Entry 9OGT (electron microscopy, 3.00 A resolution); this record covers chains H and L of the 18 polymer chains in the assembly.

[Chain H]
Protein: 3BNC117 Fab heavy chain
Organism: Homo sapiens
Notes: antibody fragment or engineered binder
Sequence (226 residues; each row starts with the number of its first residue):
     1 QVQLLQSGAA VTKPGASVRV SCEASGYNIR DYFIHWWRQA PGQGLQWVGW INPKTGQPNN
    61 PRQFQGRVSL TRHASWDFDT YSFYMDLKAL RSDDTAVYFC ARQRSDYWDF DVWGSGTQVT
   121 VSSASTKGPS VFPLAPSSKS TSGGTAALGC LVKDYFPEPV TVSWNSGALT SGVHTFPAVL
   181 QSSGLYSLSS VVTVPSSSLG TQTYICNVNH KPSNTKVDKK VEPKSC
Disordered / not traced: 122-226
Disulfide bonds: C22-C100
Residues lining bound ligands: N-acetylglucosamine (NAG; 2-acetamido-2-deoxy-beta-D-glucopyranose): H73, A74, S75, W76

[Chain L]
Protein: 3BNC117 Fab light chain
Organism: Homo sapiens
Notes: antibody fragment or engineered binder
Sequence (206 residues; each row starts with the number of its first residue; note: 8 numbers in that range are skipped by the numbering (no residue carries them; nothing is unmodelled there)):
     1 DIQMTQSPSS LSASVGDTVT ITCQANG
    32 YLNWYQQRRG KAPKLLIYDG SKLERGVPSR FSGRRWGQEY NLTINNLQPE DIATYFCQVY
    96 EFVVPGTRLD LKRTVAAPSV FIFPPSDEQL KSGTASVVCL LNNFYPREAK VQWKVDNALQ
   156 SGNSQESVTE QDSKDSTYSL SSTLTLSKAD YEKHKVYACE VTHQGLSSPV TKSFNRGEC
Disordered / not traced: 1, 107-214
Disulfide bonds: C23-C88

[Chain H / chain L interface]
Contacting residue pairs (30; chain H residue first):
  W37(H) - Y91(L)
  W37(H) - E96(L)
  W37(H) - V98(L)  hydrophobic
  Q39(H) - Q38(L)  hydrogen bond
  L45(H) - P44(L)  hydrophobic
  L45(H) - F87(L)  hydrophobic
  L45(H) - V98(L)  hydrophobic
  W47(H) - E96(L)
  R104(H) - Y49(L)
  R104(H) - E55(L)  salt bridge
  D106(H) - Y91(L)
  Y107(H) - Y32(L)  hydrophobic
  Y107(H) - N34(L)  hydrogen bond (backbone-side chain)
  Y107(H) - D50(L)  hydrogen bond
  W108(H) - N34(L)
  W108(H) - Y36(L)
  W108(H) - Q89(L)  hydrogen bond (backbone-side chain)
  W108(H) - Y91(L)
  W108(H) - E96(L)
  D109(H) - N34(L)  hydrogen bond
  D109(H) - L46(L)
  D109(H) - Y49(L)
  F110(H) - Y36(L)  hydrogen bond (backbone-side chain)
  F110(H) - L46(L)
  F110(H) - Q89(L)
  D111(H) - L46(L)
  D111(H) - E55(L)
  W113(H) - Y36(L)
  W113(H) - P44(L)
  G114(H) - A43(L)
Interface residues without a listed pair, chain H (16 interface residues in all): G44, F99, S115
Interface residues without a listed pair, chain L (17 interface residues in all): K53, P100

[Overview]
Chain H and chain L form an interface of 16 and 17 residues respectively; the contacts include 6 hydrogen
bonds and 1 salt bridge. Polar contacts include R104(H)-E55(L), Q39(H)-Q38(L) and Y107(H)-N34(L). Ligands of
chain H: N-acetylglucosamine.
Chain H is 3BNC117 Fab heavy chain and chain L is 3BNC117 Fab light chain, both from Homo sapiens; the
structure, HIV-1 Env BG505 SOSIP.664-His in complex with PGT122 and 3BNC117 Fabs, was determined by electron
microscopy, deposited together with 9OGU.
